1CJ3 - chain A; structure by X-ray diffraction, 2.50 A resolution.

[Chain A]
Name: Protein (P-hydroxybenzoate hydroxylase)
Organism: Pseudomonas fluorescens
Notes: EC 1.14.13.2
UniProtKB: P00438 (PHHY_PSEFL); numbering as in UniProt (aligned over 1-392)
Chain sequence (392 residues; numbered 1 to 392; the number before each row is that of its first residue):
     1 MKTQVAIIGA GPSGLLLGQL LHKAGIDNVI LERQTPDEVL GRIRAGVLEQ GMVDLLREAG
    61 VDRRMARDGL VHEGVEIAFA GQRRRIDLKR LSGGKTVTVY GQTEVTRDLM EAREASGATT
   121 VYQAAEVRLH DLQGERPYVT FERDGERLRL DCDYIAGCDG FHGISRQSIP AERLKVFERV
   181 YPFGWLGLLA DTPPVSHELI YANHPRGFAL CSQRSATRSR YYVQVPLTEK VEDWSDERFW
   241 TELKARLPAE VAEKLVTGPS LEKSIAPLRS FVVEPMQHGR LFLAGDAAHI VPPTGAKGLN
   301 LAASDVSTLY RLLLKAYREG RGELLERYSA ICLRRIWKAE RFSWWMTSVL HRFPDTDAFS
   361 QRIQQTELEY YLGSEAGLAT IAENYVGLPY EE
Construct notes: engineered mutation Glu38 (Tyr in P00438), Ser116 (Cys in P00438)
UniProt features mapped onto this chain:
  - binding site (FAD): Ser13, Glu32, Arg42 to Val47, Gln102, Asp286, Leu299, Asn300
  - binding site (substrate): Tyr201, Ser212 to Arg214, Tyr222, Pro293
  - site (Important for catalytic activity): Tyr201, Tyr385
  - mutagenesis: Arg33 (R33E: Slight decrease of affinity for p-OHB and strong decrease of affinity for NADPH; R33K: Slight decrease of affinity for p-OHB and NADPH ...), Gln34 (Q34K: Slight decrease of affinity for p-OHB and NADPH; Q34R: Slight decrease of affinity for p-OHB and NADPH; Q34T: Slight decrease of affinity for p-OHB and NADPH), Arg42 (R42K: 4-fold and 10-fold decrease of affinity for p-OHB and NADPH, respectively. The turnover rate of p-hydroxybenzoate hydroxylase results from impaired binding of NADPH ...), Arg44 (R44K: Decrease of affinity for the flavin prosthetic group. It affects NADPH binding, resulting in a low yield of the charge-transfer species between reduced flavin and NADP), Phe161 (F161A: Decrease of affinity for NADPH; F161G: Decrease of affinity for NADPH), His162 (H162D: No significant changes in affinity for p-OHB are observed. However, the affinity for NADPH decreases strongly; H162K: No significant changes in affinity for p-OHB are observed ...), Arg166 (R166E: Loses the ability to bind NADPH and FAD; R166K: Loses the ability to bind NADPH; R166S: Loses the ability to bind NADPH), Arg214 (R214K: Strong decrease of affinity for NADPH and 4-fold decrease of affinity for p-OHB are observed), Tyr222 (Y222A: Results in the removal of a large side chain involving in the binding of the carboxyl group of the substrate), Arg269 (R269D: No significant changes in affinity for p-OHB are observed. However, the affinity for NADPH decreases strongly; R269K: No significant changes in affinity for p-OHB are observed ...)

[In short]
Curated annotation (UniProt) lists 12 FAD-binding residues, 6 substrate-binding residues and 10 mutagenesis
sites.
Chain A is Protein (P-hydroxybenzoate hydroxylase) (Pseudomonas fluorescens); the structure, Mutant TYR38GLU
of para-hydroxybenzoate hydroxylase, was determined by X-ray diffraction (same publication as 1CJ2 and 1CJ4).
